PDB entry 4OZF | X-ray diffraction, 2.70 A resolution | chains A and J of the 5 polymer chains in the assembly

[Chain A]
Molecule: HLA class II histocompatibility antigen, DQ alpha 1 chain
Organism: Homo sapiens
Reference sequence: P01909 (DQA1_HUMAN); the construct lacks a stretch of the UniProt sequence and is renumbered around it, so the offset changes along the chain: -1 to 9 = UniProt 24-34; 10-52 = UniProt 36-78; 54-181 = UniProt 79-206
Amino-acid sequence (191 residues; numbered -1 to 189 plus 1 insertion-coded residue; 1 number in that range is skipped by the numbering (no residue carries it; nothing is unmodelled there); the number before each row is that of its first residue; numbers below 1 keep their minus sign (Glu-1 is residue -1)):
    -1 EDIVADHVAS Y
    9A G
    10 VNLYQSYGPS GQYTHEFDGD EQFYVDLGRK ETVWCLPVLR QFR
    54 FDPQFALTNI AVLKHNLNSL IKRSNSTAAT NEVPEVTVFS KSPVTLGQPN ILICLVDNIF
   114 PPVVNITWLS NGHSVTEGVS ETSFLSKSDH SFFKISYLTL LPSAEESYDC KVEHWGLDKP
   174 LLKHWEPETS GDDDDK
Unresolved in the structure: -1 to 0, 182-189
UniProt features mapped onto this chain:
  - region: Glu179 to Glu181 (Connecting peptide)
  - glycosylation (N-linked (GlcNAc...) asparagine): Asn78, Asn118
Disulfide bonds: Cys107-Cys163
Covalent attachments: N-acetylglucosamine (NAG) linked to Asn78, Asn118

[Chain J]
Molecule: deamidated Gliadin-alpha2 peptide
Organism: Triticum aestivum
Notes: engineered mutation(s): Q5E
Amino-acid sequence (13 residues; numbered 2 to 14; the number before each row is that of its first residue):
     2 APQPELPYPQ PGS

[Chain A / chain J interface]
Contacting residue pairs (33):
  Tyr9(A) - Gln4(J)
  Tyr9(A) - Pro5(J)
  Tyr9(A) - Glu6(J)  hydrogen bond (backbone-backbone)
  Tyr22(A) - Pro5(J)
  His24(A) - Gln4(J)
  Trp43(A) - Pro3(J)  hydrophobic
  Arg52(A) - Ala2(J)
  Arg52(A) - Pro3(J)
  Phe54(A) - Pro3(J)
  Phe54(A) - Pro5(J)  hydrophobic
  Phe58(A) - Pro5(J)  hydrophobic
  Phe58(A) - Leu7(J)  hydrophobic
  Asn62(A) - Glu6(J)  hydrogen bond (side chain-backbone)
  Asn62(A) - Leu7(J)
  Asn62(A) - Pro8(J)
  Val65(A) - Pro8(J)
  Val65(A) - Tyr9(J)
  Leu66(A) - Pro8(J)  hydrophobic
  His68(A) - Pro10(J)
  His68(A) - Gln11(J)  hydrogen bond (side chain-backbone)
  His68(A) - Ser14(J)
  Asn69(A) - Tyr9(J)  hydrogen bond (side chain-backbone)
  Asn69(A) - Pro10(J)
  Asn69(A) - Gln11(J)  hydrogen bond (side chain-backbone)
  Asn71(A) - Ser14(J)
  Ser72(A) - Gln11(J)
  Ser72(A) - Pro12(J)  hydrogen bond (side chain-backbone)
  Ser72(A) - Gly13(J)
  Ser72(A) - Ser14(J)
  Leu73(A) - Gln11(J)
  Lys75(A) - Ser14(J)
  Arg76(A) - Gln11(J)
  Arg76(A) - Pro12(J)  hydrogen bond (side chain-backbone)
Also at the interface, not in a pair above, chain A (20 interface residues in all): Gly9A, Phe32, Phe51

[Summary]
Chain A and chain J form an interface of 20 and 13 residues respectively, with 7 hydrogen bonds. Among the
polar pairs are Asn62(A)-Glu6(J), His68(A)-Gln11(J) and Asn69(A)-Tyr9(J). Covalently linked
N-acetylglucosamine: at Asn78(A) and Asn118(A).
Here chain A is HLA class II histocompatibility antigen, DQ alpha 1 chain (Homo sapiens) and chain J is
deamidated Gliadin-alpha2 peptide (Triticum aestivum). Entry 4OZF (JR5.1 protein complex) was determined by
X-ray diffraction (same publication as 4OZH and 4OZI).
